Entry 7M9C (electron microscopy, 4.20 A resolution (low resolution: residue-level contacts below are approximate; hydrogen-bond / salt-bridge calls are withheld)); this record covers chains L and P of the 16 polymer chains in the assembly.

[Chain L (and P)]
Molecule: TnsC
Source organism: Scytonema hofmannii
Notes: chain P of this document is another copy of the same molecule, construct and numbering; everything in this record applies to it too
Chain sequence (276 residues; numbered 1 to 276; the number before each row is that of its first residue):
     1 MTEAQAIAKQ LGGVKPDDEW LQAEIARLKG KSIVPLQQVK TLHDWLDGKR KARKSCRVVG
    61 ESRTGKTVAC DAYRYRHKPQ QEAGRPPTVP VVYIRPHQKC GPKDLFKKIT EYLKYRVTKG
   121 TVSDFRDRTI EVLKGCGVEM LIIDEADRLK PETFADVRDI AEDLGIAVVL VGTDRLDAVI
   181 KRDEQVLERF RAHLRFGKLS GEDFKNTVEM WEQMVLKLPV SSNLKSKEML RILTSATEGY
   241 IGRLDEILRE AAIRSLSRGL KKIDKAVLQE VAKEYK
Disordered / not traced: 1-18, 276
Ligand contacts: ADP (adenosine-5'-diphosphate): Lys31, Ser32, Ile33, Val34, Leu36, Val39, Glu61, Ser62, Arg63, Thr64, Gly65, Lys66, Thr67, Val68, Trp211, Ile241, Gly242, Asp245
What the authors report for this chain:
  - catalytic residues: Glu145

[How chain L and chain P interact]
Pairs across the interface - 12 pairs, chain L then chain P:
  Gln38(L) with Glu82(P)
  Arg175(L) with Arg116(P)
  Lys181(L) with Glu131(P)
  Arg195(L) with Gly84(P); Arg85(P); Pro86(P)
  Phe196(L) with Ala83(P); Gly84(P)
  Gly197(L) with Ala83(P); Gly84(P)
  Lys198(L) with Gln81(P)
  Ser200(L) with Gln81(P)
Also at the interface, not in a pair above, chain L (9 interface residues in all): Val59

[In short]
9 residues of chain L and 8 residues of chain P are in contact. Bound to chain L: ADP. From the paper: the
catalytic residue Glu145(L).
Chain L and chain P are both TnsC (Scytonema hofmannii); the structure, ADP-AlF3 bound TnsC structure in open
form, was determined by electron microscopy together with 7M99, 7M9A, 7M9B and 7N6I from the same study.
